9FG6 - chains C and D of the 5 polymer chains in the assembly; structure by electron microscopy, 3.30 A resolution.

[Chain C]
Molecule: Gamma-aminobutyric acid receptor subunit beta-3
Organism: Homo sapiens
UniProtKB: P28472 (GBRB3_HUMAN), isoform P28472-2; the author numbering skips numbers that UniProt does not, so the offset changes along the chain: -24 to 309 = UniProt 1-334; 335-473 = UniProt 335-473
Amino-acid sequence (473 residues; numbered -24 to 473; 25 numbers in that range are skipped by the numbering (no residue carries them; nothing is unmodelled there); the number before each row is that of its first residue; numbers below 1 keep their minus sign (Met-24 is residue -24)):
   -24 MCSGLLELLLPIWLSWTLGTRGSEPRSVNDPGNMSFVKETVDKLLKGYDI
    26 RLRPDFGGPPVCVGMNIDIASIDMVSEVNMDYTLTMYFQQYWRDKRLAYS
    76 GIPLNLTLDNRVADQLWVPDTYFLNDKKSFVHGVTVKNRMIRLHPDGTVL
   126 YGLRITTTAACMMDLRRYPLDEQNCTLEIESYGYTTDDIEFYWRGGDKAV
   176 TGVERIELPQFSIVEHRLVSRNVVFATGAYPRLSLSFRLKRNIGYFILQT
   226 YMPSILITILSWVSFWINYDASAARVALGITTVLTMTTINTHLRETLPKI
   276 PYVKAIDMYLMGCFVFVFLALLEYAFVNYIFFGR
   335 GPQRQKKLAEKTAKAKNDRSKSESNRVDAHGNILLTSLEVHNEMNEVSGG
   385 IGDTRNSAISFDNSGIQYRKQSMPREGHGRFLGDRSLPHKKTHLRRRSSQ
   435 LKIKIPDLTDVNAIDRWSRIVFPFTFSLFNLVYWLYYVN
Disordered / not traced: -24 to 8, 335-443, 473
Disulfide bonds: Cys136-Cys150
Covalent attachments: N-acetylglucosamine (NAG) linked to Asn80; glycan linked to Asn149
Ligand contacts: gamma-amino-butanoic acid (ABU): Tyr97, Glu155, Ser156, Tyr157, Phe200, Thr202, Tyr205
Swiss-Prot annotation at these positions:
  - binding site (benzamidine): Asp95 to Tyr97, Glu155 to Tyr157, Phe200
  - binding site (4-aminobutanoate): Tyr97, Glu155, Tyr157, Thr202
  - binding site (histamine): Tyr97, Ser156, Tyr157, Thr202
  - glycosylation (N-linked (GlcNAc...) asparagine): Asn8, Asn80, Asn149

[Chain D]
Molecule: Gamma-aminobutyric acid receptor subunit alpha-1
Organism: Homo sapiens
UniProtKB: P14867 (GBRA1_HUMAN); residues 1-429 here correspond to UniProt positions 28-456 (UniProt number = residue number + 27)
Amino-acid sequence (464 residues; each row starts with the number of its first residue; numbers below 1 keep their minus sign (Met-34 is residue -34)):
   -34 MKKSPGLSDYLWAWTLFLSTLTGRSYGDYKDDDDKQPSLQDELKDNTTVF
    16 TRILDRLLDGYDNRLRPGLGERVTEVKTDIFVTSFGPVSDHDMEYTIDVF
    66 FRQSWKDERLKFKGPMTVLRLNNLMASKIWTPDTFFHNGKKSVAHNMTMP
   116 NKLLRITEDGTLLYTMRLTVRAECPMHLEDFPMDAHACPLKFGSYAYTRA
   166 EVVYEWTREPARSVVVAEDGSRLNQYDLLGQTVDSGIVQSSTGEYVVMTT
   216 HFHLKRKIGYFVIQTYLPCIMTVILSQVSFWLNRESVPARTVFGVTTVLT
   266 MTTLSISARNSLPKVAYATAMDWFIAVCYAFVFSALIEFATVNYFTKRGY
   316 AWDGKSVVPEKPKKVKDPLIKKNNTYAPTATSYTPNLARGDPGLATIAKS
   366 ATIEPKEVKPETKPPEPKKTFNSVSKIDRLSRIAFPLLFGIFNLVYWATY
   416 LNREPQLKAPTPHQ
Disordered / not traced: -34 to 11, 322-383, 417-429
Disulfide bonds: Cys139-Cys153
Covalent attachments: glycan linked to Asn111
Differences from the reference sequence: initiating methionine (-34); expression tag (-33 to 0)
Ligand contacts:
  - gamma-amino-butanoic acid (ABU): Phe65, Arg67, Leu118, Thr130
  - PIO ([(2R)-2-octanoyloxy-3-[oxidanyl-[(1R,2R,3S,4R,5R,6S)-2,3,6-tris(oxidanyl)-4,5-diphosphonooxy-cyclohexyl]oxy-phosphoryl]oxy-propyl] octanoate): Arg249, Thr306, Phe310, Lys312, Arg313, Phe386, Asn387, Ser388, Ser390, Lys391, Ile392, Leu395
Swiss-Prot annotation at these positions:
  - binding site (4-aminobutanoate): Arg67, Thr130
  - binding site (3alpha-hydroxy-5alpha-pregnan-11,20-dione): Trp246
  - glycosylation (N-linked (GlcNAc...) asparagine): Asn11, Asn111

[Chain C / chain D interface]
Contacting residue pairs (90; chain C residue first):
  Asp24(C) - Thr16(D)  hydrogen bond
  Asp24(C) - Leu19(D)
  Ile25(C) - Asn87(D)
  Arg26(C) - Leu19(D)
  Arg26(C) - Asp20(D)  salt bridge
  Arg26(C) - Asn87(D)
  Arg26(C) - Met90(D)
  Leu27(C) - Phe15(D)  hydrophobic
  Leu27(C) - Thr16(D)
  Leu27(C) - Leu19(D)  hydrophobic
  Phe31(C) - Phe15(D)  hydrophobic
  Phe31(C) - Met81(D)  hydrophobic
  Met55(C) - Asn189(D)
  Val93(C) - Met114(D)  hydrophobic
  Pro94(C) - Met114(D)
  Thr96(C) - Met112(D)
  Thr96(C) - Thr113(D)  hydrogen bond (backbone-side chain)
  Thr96(C) - Met114(D)
  Tyr97(C) - Phe65(D)
  Tyr97(C) - Met112(D)
  Tyr97(C) - Asn116(D)
  Tyr97(C) - Arg132(D)
  Phe98(C) - Arg132(D)  hydrogen bond (backbone-side chain)
  Leu99(C) - Arg132(D)  hydrogen bond (backbone-side chain)
  Asn100(C) - Arg187(D)
  Asp101(C) - His110(D)  salt bridge
  Asp101(C) - Arg132(D)  salt bridge
  Lys102(C) - His110(D)
  Ser104(C) - Met112(D)
  Phe105(C) - Met112(D)  hydrophobic
  Val106(C) - Met112(D)  hydrophobic
  Ile130(C) - Thr113(D)
  Ala135(C) - Arg187(D)
  Tyr157(C) - Phe65(D)
  Tyr157(C) - Asn116(D)
  Tyr157(C) - Lys117(D)
  Tyr157(C) - Thr130(D)
  Tyr157(C) - Met131(D)  hydrogen bond (side chain-backbone)
  Tyr157(C) - Arg132(D)  hydrogen bond (side chain-backbone)
  Gly158(C) - Arg85(D)
  Gly158(C) - Leu118(D)
  Thr160(C) - Arg85(D)  hydrogen bond
  Thr160(C) - Arg120(D)
  Asp163(C) - Arg85(D)  salt bridge
  Phe200(C) - Phe46(D)  hydrophobic
  Ala201(C) - Arg67(D)
  Thr202(C) - Arg67(D)
  Thr202(C) - Arg120(D)  hydrogen bond (backbone-side chain)
  Tyr205(C) - Arg120(D)  hydrogen bond
  Ser247(C) - Ser251(D)
  Ser247(C) - Ala254(D)
  Ala248(C) - Ala254(D)
  Val251(C) - Ala254(D)
  Val251(C) - Phe258(D)  hydrophobic
  Ile255(C) - Leu240(D)  hydrophobic
  Ile255(C) - Phe258(D)  hydrophobic
  Ile255(C) - Thr261(D)
  Val258(C) - Leu240(D)  hydrophobic
  Asn265(C) - Gln229(D)
  Arg269(C) - Tyr225(D)  hydrogen bond
  Arg269(C) - Gln229(D)
  Arg269(C) - Thr230(D)  hydrogen bond
  Arg269(C) - Ser272(D)
  Pro273(C) - Tyr225(D)
  Lys274(C) - Asn189(D)
  Lys274(C) - Tyr225(D)
  Lys274(C) - Ser276(D)
  Ile275(C) - Asn189(D)
  Ile275(C) - Tyr225(D)
  Pro276(C) - Asn189(D)
  Pro276(C) - Gln190(D)
  Pro276(C) - Lys222(D)
  Pro276(C) - Tyr225(D)
  Val278(C) - Ile228(D)  hydrophobic
  Phe289(C) - Met236(D)  hydrophobic
  Phe293(C) - Met236(D)  hydrophobic
  Phe293(C) - Leu240(D)  hydrophobic
  Leu296(C) - Leu240(D)  hydrophobic
  Leu296(C) - Phe258(D)  hydrophobic
  Leu297(C) - Val243(D)  hydrophobic
  Ala300(C) - Val243(D)  hydrophobic
  Asn303(C) - Leu247(D)
  Asn303(C) - Asn248(D)  hydrogen bond
  Tyr304(C) - Trp246(D)  hydrophobic
  Tyr304(C) - Arg397(D)
  Phe306(C) - Trp317(D)
  Phe306(C) - Gly319(D)
  Phe307(C) - Asn248(D)
  Phe307(C) - Ala316(D)  hydrophobic
  Phe307(C) - Trp317(D)
Interface residues without a listed pair, chain C (55 interface residues in all): Gly32, Asp95, Met137, Tyr159, Leu259, Met286
Interface residues without a listed pair, chain D (60 interface residues in all): Thr12, Thr48, Leu84, Leu89, Leu128, Ser186, Leu188, Gly224, Phe226, Pro253, Val257, Thr265, Ala273, Asp318

[Overview]
Chain C and chain D form an interface of 55 and 60 residues respectively; the contacts include 12 hydrogen
bonds and 4 salt bridges. Polar contacts include Arg26(C)-Asp20(D), Asp101(C)-His110(D) and
Asp101(C)-Arg132(D). Gamma-amino-butanoic acid is bound between chain C and chain D.
Chain C is Gamma-aminobutyric acid receptor subunit beta-3 and chain D is Gamma-aminobutyric acid receptor
subunit alpha-1, both from Homo sapiens; the structure, Cryo-EM structure of the full-length alpha1beta3
GABA(A) receptor in complex with GABA and HSM in the ..., was determined by electron microscopy.
